Entry 2R7Z (X-ray diffraction, 3.80 A resolution); this record covers chains A and E of the 15 polymer chains in the assembly.

== Chain A ==
Name: DNA-directed RNA polymerase II subunit RPB1
From: Saccharomyces cerevisiae
Notes: EC 2.7.7.6
UniProt: P04050 (RPB1_YEAST); residue numbers follow UniProt; this construct covers 1-1733
Amino-acid sequence (1733 residues; row label = number of the first residue in the row):
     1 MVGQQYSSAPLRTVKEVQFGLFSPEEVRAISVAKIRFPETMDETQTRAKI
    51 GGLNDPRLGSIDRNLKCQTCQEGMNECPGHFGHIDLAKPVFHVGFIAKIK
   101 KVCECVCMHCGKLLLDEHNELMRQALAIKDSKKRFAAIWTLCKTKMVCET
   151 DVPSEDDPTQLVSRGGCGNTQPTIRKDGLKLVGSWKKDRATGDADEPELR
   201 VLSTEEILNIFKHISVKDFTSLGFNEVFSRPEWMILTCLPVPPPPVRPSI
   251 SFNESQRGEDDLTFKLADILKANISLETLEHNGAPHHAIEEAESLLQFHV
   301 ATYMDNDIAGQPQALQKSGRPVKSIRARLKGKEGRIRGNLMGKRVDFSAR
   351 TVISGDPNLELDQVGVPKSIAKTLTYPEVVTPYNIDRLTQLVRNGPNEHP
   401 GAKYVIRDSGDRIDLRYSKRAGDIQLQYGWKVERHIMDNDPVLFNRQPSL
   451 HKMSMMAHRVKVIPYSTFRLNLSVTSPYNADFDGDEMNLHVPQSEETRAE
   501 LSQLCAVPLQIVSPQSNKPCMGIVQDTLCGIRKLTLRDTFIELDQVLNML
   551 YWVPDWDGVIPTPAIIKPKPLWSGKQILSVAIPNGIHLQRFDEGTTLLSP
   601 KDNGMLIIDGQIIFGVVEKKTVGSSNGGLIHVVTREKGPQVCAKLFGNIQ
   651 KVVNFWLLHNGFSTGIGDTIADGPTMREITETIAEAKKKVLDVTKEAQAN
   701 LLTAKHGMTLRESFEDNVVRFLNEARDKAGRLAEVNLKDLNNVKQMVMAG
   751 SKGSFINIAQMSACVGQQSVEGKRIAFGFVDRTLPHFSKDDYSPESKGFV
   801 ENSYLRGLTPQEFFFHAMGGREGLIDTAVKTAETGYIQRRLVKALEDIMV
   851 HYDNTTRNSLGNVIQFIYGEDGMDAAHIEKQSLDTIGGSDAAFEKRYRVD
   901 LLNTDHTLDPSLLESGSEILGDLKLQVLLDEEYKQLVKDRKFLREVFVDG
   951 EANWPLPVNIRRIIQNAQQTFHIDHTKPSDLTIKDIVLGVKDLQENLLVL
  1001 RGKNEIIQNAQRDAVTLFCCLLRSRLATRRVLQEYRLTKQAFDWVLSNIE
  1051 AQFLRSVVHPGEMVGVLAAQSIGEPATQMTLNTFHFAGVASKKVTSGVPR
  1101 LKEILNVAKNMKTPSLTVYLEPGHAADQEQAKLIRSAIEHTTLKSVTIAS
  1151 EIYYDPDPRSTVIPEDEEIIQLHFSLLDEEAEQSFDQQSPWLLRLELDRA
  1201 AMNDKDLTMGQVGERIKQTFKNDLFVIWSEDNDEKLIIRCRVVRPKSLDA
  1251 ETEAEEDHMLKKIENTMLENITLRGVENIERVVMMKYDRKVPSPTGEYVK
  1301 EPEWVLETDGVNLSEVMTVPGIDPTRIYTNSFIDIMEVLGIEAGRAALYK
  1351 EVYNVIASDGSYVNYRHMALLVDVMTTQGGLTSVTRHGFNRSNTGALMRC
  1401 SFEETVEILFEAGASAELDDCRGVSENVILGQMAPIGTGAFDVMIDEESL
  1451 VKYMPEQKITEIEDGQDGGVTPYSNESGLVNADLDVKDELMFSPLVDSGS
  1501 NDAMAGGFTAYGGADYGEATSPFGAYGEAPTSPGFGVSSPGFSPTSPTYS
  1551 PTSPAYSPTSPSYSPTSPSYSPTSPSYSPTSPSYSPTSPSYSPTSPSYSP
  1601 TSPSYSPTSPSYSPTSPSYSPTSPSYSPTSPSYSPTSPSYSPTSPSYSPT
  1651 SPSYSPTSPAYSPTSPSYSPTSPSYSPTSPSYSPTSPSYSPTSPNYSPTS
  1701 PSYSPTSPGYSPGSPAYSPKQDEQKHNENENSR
Disordered / not traced: 1, 187-194, 1082-1091, 1177-1186, 1244-1253, 1456-1733
Bound ions: Zn2+ site 1: Cys-67, Cys-70, Cys-77, His-80; Zn2+ site 2: Cys-110, Cys-148, Cys-167; Mg2+: Asp-481, Asp-483 (shared with 1 residue of chain P)
Curated features (UniProtKB/Swiss-Prot):
  - region: Pro-248 to Asp-260 (Lid loop), Asn-306 to Lys-323 (Rudder loop), Pro-810 to Glu-822 (Bridging helix)
  - binding site (Zn(2+)): Cys-67, Cys-70, Cys-77, His-80, Cys-107, Cys-110, Cys-148, Cys-167
  - binding site (Mg(2+)): Asp-481, Asp-483, Asp-485
  - modified residue: Thr-1471 (Phosphothreonine)
  - cross-link (Glycyl lysine isopeptide (Lys-Gly)): Lys-695 (interchain with G-Cter in ubiquitin), Lys-1246 (interchain with G-Cter in ubiquitin), Lys-1350 (interchain with G-Cter in ubiquitin)
  - natural variant: Ser-1653 to Pro-1659 (deletion: In strain: A364A)
  - mutagenesis: Lys-1246 (K1246R: Impairs ubiquitination during transcription stress)

== Chain E ==
Name: DNA-directed RNA polymerases I, II, and III subunit RPABC1
From: Saccharomyces cerevisiae
Notes: EC 2.7.7.6
UniProt: P20434 (RPAB1_YEAST); residue numbers follow UniProt; this construct covers 1-215
Amino-acid sequence (215 residues; row label = number of the first residue in the row):
     1 MDQENERNISRLWRAFRTVKEMVKDRGYFITQEEVELPLEDFKAKYCDSM
    51 GRPQRKMMSFQANPTEESISKFPDMGSLWVEFCDEPSVGVKTMKTFVIHI
   101 QEKNFQTGIFVYQNNITPSAMKLVPSIPPATIETFNEAALVVNITHHELV
   151 PKHIRLSSDEKRELLKRYRLKESQLPRIQRADPVALYLGLKRGEVVKIIR
   201 KSETSGRYASYRICM
Disordered / not traced: 1

== Interface between chain A and chain E ==
Residue-residue contacts (88):
  Arg-857(A) / Tyr-168(E)  hydrogen bond (side chain-backbone)
  Arg-857(A) / Leu-170(E)
  Arg-857(A) / Gln-174(E)
  Leu-860(A) / Gln-174(E)  hydrogen bond (backbone-side chain)
  Gly-861(A) / Gln-174(E)  hydrogen bond (backbone-side chain)
  Asn-862(A) / Ser-173(E)
  Asn-862(A) / Gln-174(E)
  Val-863(A) / Leu-170(E)  hydrophobic
  Val-863(A) / Gln-174(E)  hydrogen bond (backbone-backbone)
  Val-863(A) / Pro-176(E)
  Gln-865(A) / Tyr-208(E)
  Phe-866(A) / Tyr-168(E)  hydrophobic
  Phe-866(A) / Leu-175(E)  hydrophobic
  Phe-866(A) / Tyr-208(E)  hydrogen bond (backbone-side chain)
  Phe-866(A) / Ala-209(E)
  Phe-866(A) / Ser-210(E)
  Phe-866(A) / Tyr-211(E)
  Gly-869(A) / Thr-204(E)  hydrogen bond (backbone-side chain)
  Glu-870(A) / Arg-200(E)  salt bridge
  Glu-870(A) / Ser-202(E)  hydrogen bond
  Glu-870(A) / Thr-204(E)
  Glu-870(A) / Ser-205(E)  hydrogen bond (backbone-side chain)
  Glu-870(A) / Tyr-208(E)
  Asp-871(A) / Thr-204(E)  hydrogen bond
  Asp-871(A) / Ser-205(E)
  Phe-942(A) / Gly-206(E)
  Phe-942(A) / Arg-207(E)
  Glu-945(A) / Lys-201(E)  salt bridge
  Val-946(A) / Lys-201(E)
  Val-946(A) / Ser-202(E)
  Val-946(A) / Gly-206(E)
  Phe-947(A) / Glu-203(E)
  Trp-954(A) / Glu-203(E)
  Leu-956(A) / Thr-204(E)
  Asn-1004(A) / Arg-167(E)
  Ile-1006(A) / Glu-163(E)
  Ile-1006(A) / Leu-164(E)  hydrophobic
  Ile-1006(A) / Arg-167(E)
  Ile-1007(A) / Arg-167(E)
  Ile-1007(A) / Tyr-168(E)  hydrophobic
  Asp-1013(A) / Ser-205(E)
  Asp-1013(A) / Arg-207(E)  salt bridge
  Ala-1014(A) / Ser-205(E)
  Leu-1017(A) / Ser-202(E)
  Leu-1017(A) / Glu-203(E)
  Leu-1017(A) / Thr-204(E)
  Leu-1017(A) / Ser-205(E)
  Leu-1017(A) / Gly-206(E)
  Thr-1318(A) / Arg-11(E)
  Thr-1318(A) / Arg-14(E)  hydrogen bond (backbone-side chain)
  Thr-1318(A) / Ala-138(E)
  Pro-1324(A) / Val-142(E)  hydrophobic
  Pro-1324(A) / His-147(E)  hydrogen bond (backbone-side chain)
  Thr-1325(A) / His-146(E)  hydrogen bond (side chain-backbone)
  Thr-1325(A) / His-147(E)  hydrogen bond (backbone-side chain)
  Thr-1325(A) / Glu-148(E)  hydrogen bond (backbone-backbone)
  Arg-1326(A) / His-147(E)
  Arg-1326(A) / Glu-148(E)
  Ile-1327(A) / His-147(E)  hydrogen bond (backbone-side chain)
  Glu-1337(A) / Pro-183(E)
  Val-1338(A) / Ile-144(E)
  Val-1338(A) / Pro-183(E)
  Leu-1339(A) / Ile-144(E)
  Leu-1339(A) / His-147(E)
  Leu-1339(A) / Val-150(E)
  Leu-1339(A) / Val-184(E)
  Gly-1340(A) / Asp-182(E)
  Gly-1340(A) / Pro-183(E)
  Ile-1341(A) / Asp-182(E)  hydrogen bond (backbone-side chain)
  Ile-1341(A) / Arg-212(E)
  Glu-1342(A) / Pro-151(E)
  Glu-1342(A) / His-153(E)
  Glu-1342(A) / Ile-198(E)
  Glu-1342(A) / Arg-200(E)  salt bridge
  Glu-1342(A) / Arg-212(E)  salt bridge
  Ala-1343(A) / Leu-149(E)
  Ala-1343(A) / Val-150(E)  hydrophobic
  Arg-1345(A) / Arg-200(E)
  Ala-1346(A) / Leu-149(E)  hydrophobic
  Ala-1347(A) / Leu-149(E)
  Tyr-1349(A) / Glu-203(E)
  Tyr-1365(A) / Glu-203(E)
  Thr-1376(A) / Arg-212(E)  hydrogen bond
  Thr-1377(A) / Pro-176(E)
  Thr-1377(A) / Arg-177(E)  hydrogen bond (backbone-backbone)
  Gln-1378(A) / Arg-177(E)
  Gly-1379(A) / Arg-177(E)
  Gly-1379(A) / Gln-179(E)
Also at the interface, not in a pair above, chain A (51 interface residues in all): Ile-867, Ala-1010, Ser-1314, Met-1317, Ile-1335, Met-1336, Arg-1366, Asp-1373
Also at the interface, not in a pair above, chain E (43 interface residues in all): Val-141, Arg-169, Ile-178

== In short ==
Chain A and chain E form an interface of 51 and 43 residues respectively, with 18 hydrogen bonds and 5 salt
bridges. Among the polar pairs are Glu-870(A)/Arg-200(E), Glu-945(A)/Lys-201(E) and Asp-1013(A)/Arg-207(E).
Chain A is DNA-directed RNA polymerase II subunit RPB1 and chain E is DNA-directed RNA polymerases I, II, and
III subunit RPABC1, both from Saccharomyces cerevisiae; the structure, Cisplatin lesion containing RNA
polymerase II elongation complex, was determined by X-ray diffraction.
